8SAT - chains A and E of the 12 polymer chains in the assembly; structure by electron microscopy, 4.50 A resolution (low resolution: residue-level contacts below are approximate; hydrogen-bond / salt-bridge calls are withheld).

# Chain A (and E)
Protein: CH848.10.17 gp120
Source organism: HIV-1 06TG.HT008
Notes: chain E of this document is another copy of the same molecule, construct and numbering; everything in this record applies to it too
UniProtKB: A0A1W6IPB2 (A0A1W6IPB2_9HIV1); residues 4-469 here correspond to UniProt positions 30-495 (UniProt number = residue number + 26)
Chain sequence (471 residues; row label = number of the first residue in the row):
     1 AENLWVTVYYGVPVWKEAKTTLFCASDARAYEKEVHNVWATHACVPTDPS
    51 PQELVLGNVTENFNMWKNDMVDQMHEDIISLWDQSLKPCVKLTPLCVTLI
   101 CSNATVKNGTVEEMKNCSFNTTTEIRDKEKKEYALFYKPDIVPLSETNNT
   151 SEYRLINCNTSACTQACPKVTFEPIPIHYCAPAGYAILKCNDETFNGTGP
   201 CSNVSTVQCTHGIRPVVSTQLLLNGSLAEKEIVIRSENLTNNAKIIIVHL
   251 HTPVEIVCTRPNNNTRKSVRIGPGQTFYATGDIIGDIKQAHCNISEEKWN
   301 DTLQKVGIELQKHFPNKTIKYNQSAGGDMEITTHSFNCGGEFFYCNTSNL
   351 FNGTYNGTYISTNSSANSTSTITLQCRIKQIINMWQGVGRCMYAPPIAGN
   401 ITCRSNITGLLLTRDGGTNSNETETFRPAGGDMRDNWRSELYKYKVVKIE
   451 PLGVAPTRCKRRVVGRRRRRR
Disordered / not traced: 361-370
Cystine bridges: C24-C44, C89-C167, C96-C158, C101-C117, C180-C209, C190-C201, C258-C292, C338-C403, C345-C376
Sequence notes: expression tag (1-3, 470-471); conflict C163 (Val189 in A0A1W6IPB2), C391 (Ala417 in A0A1W6IPB2), K448 (Glu474 in A0A1W6IPB2), E450 (Gln476 in A0A1W6IPB2), V454 (Ile480 in A0A1W6IPB2), R458 (Gly484 in A0A1W6IPB2), C459 (Ala485 in A0A1W6IPB2), G465 (Glu491 in A0A1W6IPB2), R467 (Glu493 in A0A1W6IPB2), R468 (Lys494 in A0A1W6IPB2)

# How chain A and chain E interact
Pairs across the interface - 26 pairs, chain A then chain E:
  E124(A) - R154(E)
  I125(A) - C96(E)
  I125(A) - V97(E)
  I125(A) - T98(E)
  I125(A) - L144(E)
  I125(A) - R154(E)
  R126(A) - P94(E)
  R126(A) - C96(E)
  R126(A) - V97(E)
  R126(A) - N120(E)
  R126(A) - T122(E)
  D127(A) - V97(E)
  D127(A) - N120(E)
  K128(A) - T98(E)
  R270(A) - C158(E)
  R270(A) - N159(E)
  R270(A) - T160(E)
  P273(A) - T93(E)
  P273(A) - C158(E)
  P273(A) - S161(E)
  P273(A) - A162(E)
  G274(A) - T160(E)
  R467(A) - V464(E)
  R467(A) - G465(E)
  R467(A) - R466(E)
  R469(A) - V464(E)
Also at the interface, not in a pair above, chain E (19 interface residues in all): T121, R467

# In short
10 residues of chain A face 19 of chain E across their interface.
Both chains are CH848.10.17 gp120 (HIV-1 06TG.HT008). Entry 8SAT (CryoEM structure of VRC01-CH848.10.17) was
determined by electron microscopy together with 8SAL, 8SAN, 8SAQ, 8SAR, 8SAS, 8SAU and 9 further entries from
the same study.
